7BQT - chains A and L of the 12 polymer chains in the assembly; structure by electron microscopy, 4.80 A resolution (low resolution: residue-level contacts below are approximate; hydrogen-bond / salt-bridge calls are withheld).

Chain A (and L):
Protein: Portal protein
From: Epstein-Barr virus (strain B95-8)
Notes: chain L of this document is another copy of the same molecule, construct and numbering; everything in this record applies to it too
Reference sequence: P03213 (PORTL_EBVB9); numbering as in UniProt (aligned over 1-613)
Sequence (613 residues; numbered 1 to 613; the number before each row is that of its first residue):
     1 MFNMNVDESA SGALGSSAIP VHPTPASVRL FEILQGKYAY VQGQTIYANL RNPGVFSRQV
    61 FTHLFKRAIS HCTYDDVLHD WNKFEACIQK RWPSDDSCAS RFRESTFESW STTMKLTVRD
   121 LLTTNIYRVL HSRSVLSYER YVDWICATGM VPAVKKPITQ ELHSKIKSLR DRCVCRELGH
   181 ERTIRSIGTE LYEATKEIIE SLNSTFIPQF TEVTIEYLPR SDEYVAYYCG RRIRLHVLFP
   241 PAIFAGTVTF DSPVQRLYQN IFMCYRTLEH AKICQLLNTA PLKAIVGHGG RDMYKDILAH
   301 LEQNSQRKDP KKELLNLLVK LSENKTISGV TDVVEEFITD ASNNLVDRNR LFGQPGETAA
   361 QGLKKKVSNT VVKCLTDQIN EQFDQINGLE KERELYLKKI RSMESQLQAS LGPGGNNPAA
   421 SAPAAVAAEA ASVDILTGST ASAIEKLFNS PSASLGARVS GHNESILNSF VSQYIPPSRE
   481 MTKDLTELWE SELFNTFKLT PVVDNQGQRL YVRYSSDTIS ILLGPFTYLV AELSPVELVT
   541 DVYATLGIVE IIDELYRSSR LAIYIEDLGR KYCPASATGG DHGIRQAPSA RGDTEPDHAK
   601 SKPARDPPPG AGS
Unresolved in the structure: 1-17, 93-95, 288-433, 572-613

How chain A and chain L interact:
Residue-residue contacts - 5 pairs, chain A then chain L:
  Phe262(A) - Thr437(L)
  Arg266(A) - Thr437(L)
  Arg266(A) - Gly438(L)
  Arg266(A) - Ser439(L)
  His270(A) - Thr440(L)
Interface residues without a listed pair, chain A (6 interface residues in all): Met263, Glu269, Phe470
Interface residues without a listed pair, chain L (5 interface residues in all): Leu282

Overview:
The interface between chain A and chain L involves 6 residues on one side and 5 on the other.
Both chains are Portal protein (Epstein-Barr virus (strain B95-8)). Entry 7BQT (Epstein-Barr virus, C12 portal
dodecamer) was determined by electron microscopy, deposited together with 7BQX, 7BR7, 7BR8 and 7BSI.
